Entry 1EJD (X-ray diffraction, 1.55 A resolution); this record covers chain A.

Chain A:
Name: Udp-N-acetylglucosamine enolpyruvyltransferase
Source organism: Enterobacter cloacae
Notes: EC 2.5.1.7
Reference sequence: P33038 (MURA_ENTCL); numbering as in UniProt (aligned over 1-419)
Amino-acid sequence (419 residues; each row starts with the number of its first residue):
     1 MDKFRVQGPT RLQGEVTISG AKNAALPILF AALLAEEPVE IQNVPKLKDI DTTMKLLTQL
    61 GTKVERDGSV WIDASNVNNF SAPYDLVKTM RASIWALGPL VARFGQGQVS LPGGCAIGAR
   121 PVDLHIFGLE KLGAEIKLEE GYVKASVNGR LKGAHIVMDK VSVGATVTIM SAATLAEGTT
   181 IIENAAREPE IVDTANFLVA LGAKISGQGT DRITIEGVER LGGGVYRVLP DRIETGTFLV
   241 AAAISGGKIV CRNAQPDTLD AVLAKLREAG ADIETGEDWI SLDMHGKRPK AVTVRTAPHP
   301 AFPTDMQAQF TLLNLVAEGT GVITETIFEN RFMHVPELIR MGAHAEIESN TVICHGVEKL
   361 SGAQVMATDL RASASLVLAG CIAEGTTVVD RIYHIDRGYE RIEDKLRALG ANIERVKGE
Construct notes: conflict Asp67 (Asn in P33038)
Modified / non-standard residues: Asp67 (beta-L-aspartic acid; IAS)
Ligand contacts: cyclohexylammonium ion (HAI): Phe80, Ser81, Gln106, Gly107, Gln108, Lys144
Swiss-Prot annotation at these positions:
  - active site: Cys115 (Proton donor)
  - binding site (phosphoenolpyruvate): Lys22, Asn23
  - binding site (UDP-N-acetyl-alpha-D-glucosamine): Arg91, Arg120 to Leu124, Lys160 to Val163, Asp305, Ile327
  - modified residue: Cys115 (2-(S-cysteinyl)pyruvic acid O-phosphothioketal)
  - mutagenesis: Cys115 (C115D: Significantly lower binding of phosphoenolpyruvate; C115S: Loss of activity, but not of substrate binding), Arg120 (R120A: Loss of activity)
From the paper describing this entry:
  - conformationally variable residues (loop rearrangement): Pro112 to Pro121
  - contacts within the chain: Arg66-Asp67 (hydrogen bond), Val44-Arg66 (hydrogen bond), Pro45-Arg66 (hydrogen bond), Ser110-Gly141, Leu111-Val122 (hydrophobic contact), Val122-Ile126
  - interface residues: Ile117
  - binding site for phosphate ion: Ser162, Val163, Gly164
  - catalytic residues: Cys115 (citing earlier work)
  - catalytic residues: Arg91 (proposed by the authors, not directly observed)

In short:
Bound to chain A: cyclohexylammonium ion. Curated annotation (UniProt) lists active-site residue Cys115,
phosphoenolpyruvate-binding residues Lys22 and Asn23, 12 UDP-N-acetyl-alpha-D-glucosamine-binding residues and
2 mutagenesis sites. From the paper: catalytic residues Cys115 and Arg91; a binding site for phosphate ion at
Ser162, Val163 and Gly164.
Chain A is Udp-N-acetylglucosamine enolpyruvyltransferase (Enterobacter cloacae); the structure, Crystal
structure of unliganded mura (type1), was determined by X-ray diffraction (same publication as 1EJC).
